PDB entry 7RPV | X-ray diffraction, 3.54 A resolution | chains A and E

Chain A:
Protein: Processed angiotensin-converting enzyme 2
Source organism: Homo sapiens
Reference sequence: Q9BYF1 (ACE2_HUMAN); residue numbers follow UniProt; this construct covers 19-615
Chain sequence (597 residues; each row starts with the number of its first residue):
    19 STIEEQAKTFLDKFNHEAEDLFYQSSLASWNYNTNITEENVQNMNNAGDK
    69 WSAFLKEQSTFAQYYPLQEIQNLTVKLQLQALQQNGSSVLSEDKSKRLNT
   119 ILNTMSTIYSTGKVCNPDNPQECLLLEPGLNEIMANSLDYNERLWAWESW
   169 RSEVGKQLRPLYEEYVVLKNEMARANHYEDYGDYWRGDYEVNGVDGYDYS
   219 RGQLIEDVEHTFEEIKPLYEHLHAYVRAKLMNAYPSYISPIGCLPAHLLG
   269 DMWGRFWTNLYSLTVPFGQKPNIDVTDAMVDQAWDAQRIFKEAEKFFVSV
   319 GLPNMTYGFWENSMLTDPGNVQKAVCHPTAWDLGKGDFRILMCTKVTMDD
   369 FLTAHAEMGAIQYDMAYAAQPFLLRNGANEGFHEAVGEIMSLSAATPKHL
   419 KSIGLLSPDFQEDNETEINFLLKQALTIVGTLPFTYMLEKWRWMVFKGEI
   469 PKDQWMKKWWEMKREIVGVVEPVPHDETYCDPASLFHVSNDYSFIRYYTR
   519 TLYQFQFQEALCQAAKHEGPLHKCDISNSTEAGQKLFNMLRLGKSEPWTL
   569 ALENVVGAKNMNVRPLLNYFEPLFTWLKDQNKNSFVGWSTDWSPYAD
Sequence notes: engineered mutation Phe79 (Leu in Q9BYF1), Tyr82 (Met in Q9BYF1), Tyr325 (Gln in Q9BYF1), Ala374 (His in Q9BYF1), Ala378 (His in Q9BYF1)
Swiss-Prot annotation at these positions:
  - region (Interaction with SARS-CoV spike glycoprotein): Asp30 to Tyr41, Lys353 to Arg357
  - active site: Glu375 (Proton acceptor), His505 (Proton donor)
  - binding site (chloride): Arg169, Trp477, Lys481
  - binding site (substrate): Arg273, His345, Pro346, Tyr515
  - binding site (Zn(2+)): Glu402
  - glycosylation (N-linked (GlcNAc...) asparagine): Asn53, Asn90, Asn103, Asn322, Asn432, Asn546
  - mutagenesis: Ser19 (S19P: Increases slightly the interaction with RBD domain of SARS-CoV-2 spike protein), Gln24 to Lys26 (Slightly inhibits interaction with SARS-CoV spike glycoprotein), Gln24 (Q24T: Increases slightly the interaction with RBD domain of SARS-CoV-2 spike protein), Ala25 (A25V: Increases slightly the interaction with RBD domain of SARS-CoV-2 spike protein), Thr27 (T27Y: Increases slightly the interaction with RBD domain of SARS-CoV-2 spike protein. In sACE2.v2.2; increases interaction with RBD domain of SARS-CoV-2 spike protein ...), Leu29 (L29F: Increases slightly the interaction with RBD domain of SARS-CoV-2 spike protein), Lys31 (K31D: Abolishes interaction with SARS-CoV spike glycoprotein; K31Y: Increases slightly the interaction with RBD domain of SARS-CoV-2 spike protein), Asn33 (N33D: Increases slightly the interaction with RBD domain of SARS-CoV-2 spike protein), His34 (H34A: Increases slightly the interaction with RBD domain of SARS-CoV-2 spike protein), Glu37 (E37A: No effect on interaction with SARS-CoV spike glycoprotein), Asp38 (D38A: No effect on interaction with SARS-CoV spike glycoprotein), Leu39 (L39R: Increases slightly the interaction with RBD domain of SARS-CoV-2 spike protein), 45 further mutagenesis entries in UniProt
Disulfides: Cys133-Cys141, Cys344-Cys361, Cys530-Cys542
Covalently attached groups: N-acetylglucosamine (NAG) linked to Asn53, Asn90, Asn103, Asn322, Asn432, Asn546
Ion coordination: Zn2+ near Tyr515 (its only coordinating residue here)
Reported in the primary citation:
  - mutagenesis - H374A/H378A: unchanged binding to Spike protein S1 (chain E)
  - mutagenesis - H374A/H378A: abolished catalytic activity on angiotensin converting
  - Zn2+ coordination: Arg273, His345

Chain E:
Protein: Spike protein S1
Source organism: Severe acute respiratory syndrome coronavirus 2
Reference sequence: P0DTC2 (SPIKE_SARS2); numbering as in UniProt (aligned over 320-537)
Chain sequence (218 residues; numbered 320 to 537; the number before each row is that of its first residue):
   320 VQPTESIVRFPNITNLCPFGEVFNATRFASVYAWNRKRISNCVADYSVLY
   370 NSASFSTFKCYGVSPTKLNDLCFTNVYADSFVIRGDEVRQIAPGQTGKIA
   420 DYNYKLPDDFTGCVIAWNSNNLDSKVGGNYNYLYRLFRKSNLKPFERDIS
   470 TEIYQAGSTPCNGVEGFNCYFPLQSYGFQPTNGVGYQPYRVVVLSFELLH
   520 APATVCGPKKSTNLVKNK
Not modelled in the structure: 320-333, 518-523, 527-537
Swiss-Prot annotation at these positions:
  - region: Arg403 to Asp405 (Integrin-binding motif), Asn448 to Phe456 (Immunodominant HLA epitope recognized by the CD8+)
  - glycosylation: Thr323 (O-linked (GalNAc) threonine), Ser325 (O-linked (HexNAc...) serine), Asn331 (N-linked (GlcNAc...) (complex) asparagine), Asn343 (N-linked (GlcNAc...) (complex) asparagine)
  - natural variant: Gly339 (G339D: In strain: Omicron/BA.1, Omicron/BA.2 and 4 more; G339H: In strain: Omicron/BA.2.75, Omicron/XBB.1.5 and 1 more), Arg346 (R346K: In strain: Mu/B.1.621; R346T: In strain: Omicron/BQ.1.1, Omicron/XBB.1.5 and 1 more), Leu368 (L368I: In strain: Omicron/XBB.1.5, Omicron/EG.5.1), Ser371 (S371F: In strain: Omicron/BA.2, Omicron/BA.2.12.1 and 6 more; S371L: In strain: Omicron/BA.1), Ser373 (S373P: In strain: Omicron/BA.1, Omicron/BA.2 and 7 more), Ser375 (S375F: In strain: Omicron/BA.1, Omicron/BA.2 and 7 more), Thr376 (T376A: In strain: Omicron/BA.2, Omicron/BA.2.12.1 and 5 more), Asp405 (D405N: In strain: Omicron/BA.2, Omicron/BA.2.12.1 and 6 more), Arg408 (R408S: In strain: Omicron/BA.2, Omicron/BA.2.12.1 and 6 more), Lys417 (K417N: In strain: Beta/B.1.351, Omicron/BA.1 and 8 more; K417T: In strain: Gamma/P.1), Asn440 (N440K: In strain: Omicron/BA.1, Omicron/BA.2 and 7 more), Lys444 (K444T: In strain: Omicron/BQ.1.1), 16 further natural variant entries in UniProt
  - mutagenesis: Asn331 (N331Q: Reduced viral infectivity), Asn343 (N343Q: Reduced viral infectivity), Leu452 (L452R: Increased resistance to neutralizing antibodies. Decreases HLA binding to NF9 epitope. Increased binding affinity to human ACE2), Tyr453 (Y453F: Decreased HLA binding to NF9 epitope. Increased binding affinity to human ACE2), Ala475 (A475V: Increased resistance to neutralizing antibodies), Val483 (V483A: Increased resistance to neutralizing antibodies), Glu484 (E484D: Increased replication in human TMEM106B overexpressing cells), Phe490 (F490L: Increased resistance to neutralizing antibodies and human covalescent sera neutralization), Gln493 (Q493N: Reduced host ACE2-binding affinity in vitro; Q493Y: Reduced host ACE2-binding affinity in vitro), Asn501 (N501T: Reduced host ACE2-binding affinity in vitro; N501Y: Increased binding affinity to human ACE2), His519 (H519P: Increased resistance to human covalescent sera neutralization)
Disulfides: Cys336-Cys361, Cys379-Cys432, Cys391-Cys525, Cys480-Cys488

Interface between chain A and chain E:
Contacting residue pairs (43; chain A residue first):
  Ser19(A) with Ala475(E), hydrogen bond (side chain-backbone)
  Gln24(A) with Ala475(E); Gly476(E); Asn487(E), hydrogen bond; Tyr489(E)
  Thr27(A) with Phe456(E); Ala475(E); Tyr489(E)
  Phe28(A) with Tyr489(E)
  Asp30(A) with Lys417(E), salt bridge; Phe456(E)
  Lys31(A) with Glu484(E), salt bridge; Tyr489(E); Gln493(E)
  His34(A) with Tyr453(E); Leu455(E)
  Glu35(A) with Gln493(E), hydrogen bond
  Glu37(A) with Tyr505(E), hydrogen bond
  Asp38(A) with Tyr449(E), hydrogen bond; Gly496(E); Gln498(E), hydrogen bond
  Tyr41(A) with Gln498(E); Thr500(E), hydrogen bond; Asn501(E), hydrogen bond
  Gln42(A) with Gly446(E), hydrogen bond (side chain-backbone); Tyr449(E)
  Phe79(A) with Phe486(E), hydrophobic
  Tyr82(A) with Phe486(E), hydrophobic
  Tyr83(A) with Phe486(E), hydrophobic; Asn487(E), hydrogen bond; Tyr489(E), hydrogen bond
  Tyr325(A) with Val503(E), hydrophobic; Gln506(E), hydrogen bond
  Lys353(A) with Gly496(E), hydrogen bond (side chain-backbone); Phe497(E); Gln498(E), hydrogen bond; Asn501(E); Gly502(E), hydrogen bond (backbone-backbone); Tyr505(E)
  Gly354(A) with Gly502(E), hydrogen bond (backbone-backbone); Tyr505(E)
  Asp355(A) with Thr500(E)
  Arg357(A) with Thr500(E), hydrogen bond
Interface residues without a listed pair, chain A (21 interface residues in all): Asn330
Interface residues without a listed pair, chain E (25 interface residues in all): Asn439, Tyr473, Ser477
Interface features reported in the paper:
  - specific contacts: Phe79(A)-Phe486(E), Tyr83(A)-Phe486(E), Tyr325(A)-Gln506(E) (hydrogen bond)
  - interface residues, chain A: Phe79(A), Thr324(A), Lys353(A)

Summary:
21 residues of chain A face 25 of chain E across their interface, with 17 hydrogen bonds and 2 salt bridges.
Polar pairs include Asp30(A)-Lys417(E), Lys31(A)-Glu484(E) and Ser19(A)-Ala475(E). The authors report contacts
between Phe79(A) and Phe486(E) and Tyr83(A) and Phe486(E); a hydrogen bond between Tyr325(A) and Gln506(E).
From the paper: H374A/H378A of chain A abolish catalytic activity on angiotensin converting; interface
residues Phe79(A), Thr324(A) and Lys353(A).
Chain A is Processed angiotensin-converting enzyme 2 (Homo sapiens) and chain E is Spike protein S1 (Severe
acute respiratory syndrome coronavirus 2); the structure, Crystal structure of affinity-enhancing and
catalytically inactive ACE2 in complex with SARS-CoV-2 RBD, was determined by X-ray diffraction.
